Entry 7O1I (X-ray diffraction, 2.30 A resolution); this record covers chains D and A.

== Chain D ==
Protein: Putative acyltransferase Rv0859
Organism: Mycobacterium tuberculosis H37Rv
Notes: EC 2.3.1.-
UniProt: O53871 (Y0859_MYCTU); numbering as in UniProt; present here: 1-5, 8-403
Chain sequence (403 residues; numbered 1 to 403 plus 1 insertion-coded residue; 1 number in that range is skipped by the numbering (no residue carries it; nothing is unmodelled there); the number before each row is that of its first residue):
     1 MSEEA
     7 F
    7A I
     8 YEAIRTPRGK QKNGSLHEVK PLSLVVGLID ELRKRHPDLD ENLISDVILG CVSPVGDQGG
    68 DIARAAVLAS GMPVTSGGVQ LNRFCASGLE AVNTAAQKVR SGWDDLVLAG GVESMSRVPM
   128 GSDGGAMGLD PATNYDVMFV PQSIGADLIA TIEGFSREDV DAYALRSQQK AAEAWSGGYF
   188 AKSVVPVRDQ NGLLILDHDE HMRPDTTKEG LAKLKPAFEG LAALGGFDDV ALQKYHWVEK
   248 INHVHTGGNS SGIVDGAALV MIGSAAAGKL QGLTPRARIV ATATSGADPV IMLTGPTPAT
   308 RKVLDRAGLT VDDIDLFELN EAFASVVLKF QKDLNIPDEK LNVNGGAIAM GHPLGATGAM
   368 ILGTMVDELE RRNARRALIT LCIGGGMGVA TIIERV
Not modelled in the structure: 1-2
Modified / non-standard residues: Cys92 (S-hydroxycysteine; CSO)
Residues lining bound ligands: coenzyme A (COA): Gln18, Cys92, Met127, Gln149, Gln175, Arg210, Thr213, Gly217, Leu218, Leu221, Ala224, Phe225, Thr253, Gly254, Gly255, Ser257, Ser258, Ile260, Ala329, Phe330, His359, Leu361
From the paper describing this entry:
  - catalytic residues: His359 (citing earlier work)

== Chain A ==
Protein: 3-hydroxyacyl-CoA dehydrogenase
Organism: Mycobacterium tuberculosis H37Rv
Notes: EC 1.1.1.35
UniProt: O53872 (O53872_MYCTU); residue numbers follow UniProt; this construct covers 1-720
Chain sequence (736 residues; each row starts with the number of its first residue; note: 5 numbers in that range are skipped by the numbering (no residue carries them; nothing is unmodelled there); a row labelled like -5A--5I holds insertion residues (, then the next letters in order); numbers below 1 keep their minus sign (Met-11 is residue -11)):
   -11 MGSSHHH
-5A--5I HHHSQDPNS
     1 MPDNTIQWDK DADGIVTLTM DDPSGSTNVM NEAYIESMGK AVDRLVAEKD SITGVVVASA
    61 KKTFFAGGDV KTMIQARPED AGDVFNTVET IKRQLRTLET LGKPVVAAIN GAALGGGLEI
   121 ALACHHRIAA DVKGSQLGLP AVTLGLLPGG GGVTRTVRMF GIQNAFVSVL AQGTRFKPAK
   181 AKEIGLVDEL VATVEELVPA AKAWIKEELK ANPDGAGVQP WDKKGYKMPG GTPSSPGLAA
   241 ILPSFPSNLR KQLKGAPMPA PRAILAAAVE GAQVDFDTAS RIESRYFASL VTGQVAKNMM
   301 QAFFFDLQAI NAGGSRPEGI GKTPIKRIGV LGAGMMGAGI AYVSAKAGYE VVLKDVSLEA
   361 AAKGKGYSEK LEAKALERGR TTQERSDALL ARITPTADAA DFKGVDFVIE AVFENQELKH
   421 KVFGEIEDIV EPNAILGSNT STLPITGLAT GVKRQEDFIG IHFFSPVDKM PLVEIIKGEK
   481 TSDEALARVF DYTLAIGKTP IVVNDSRGFF TSRVIGTFVN EALAMLGEGV EPASIEQAGS
   541 QAGYPAPPLQ LSDELNLELM HKIAVATRKG VEDAGGTYQP HPAEAVVEKM IELGRSGRLK
   601 GAGFYEYADG KRSGLWPGLR ETFKSGSSQP PLQDMIDRML FAEALETQKC LDEGVLTSTA
   661 DANIGSIMGI GFPPWTGGSA QFIVGYSGPA GTGKAAFVAR ARELAAAYGD RFLPPESLLS
Not modelled in the structure: -11, -5A to -5I
Construct notes: initiating methionine (-11); expression tag (-10 to -5, -5A to -5I); engineered mutation Ala141 (Glu in O53872)
From the paper describing this entry:
  - catalytic residues: Glu119, His462 (citing earlier work)

== Interface between chain D and chain A ==
Residue-residue contacts (45; chain D residue first):
  Gly135(D) - Pro243(A)
  Leu136(D) - Ala239(A)
  Leu136(D) - Leu242(A)
  Leu136(D) - Pro243(A)
  Asp137(D) - Glu270(A)
  Pro138(D) - Pro246(A)  hydrophobic
  Pro138(D) - Leu265(A)  hydrophobic
  Pro138(D) - Val269(A)  hydrophobic
  Ala139(D) - Arg262(A)
  Asn141(D) - Pro243(A)  hydrogen bond (side chain-backbone)
  Asn141(D) - Pro246(A)
  Tyr142(D) - Pro246(A)
  Tyr142(D) - Leu249(A)  hydrophobic
  Tyr142(D) - Arg250(A)  hydrogen bond (backbone-side chain)
  Tyr142(D) - Leu253(A)
  Tyr142(D) - Arg262(A)
  Asp143(D) - Arg262(A)  salt bridge
  Met145(D) - Arg250(A)
  Leu231(D) - Asn248(A)  hydrogen bond (backbone-side chain)
  Gly232(D) - Ser244(A)
  Gly232(D) - Ser247(A)  hydrogen bond (backbone-side chain)
  Gly232(D) - Asn248(A)
  Gly233(D) - Ser247(A)
  Gly233(D) - Asn248(A)
  Phe234(D) - Pro243(A)
  Phe234(D) - Ser244(A)
  Phe234(D) - Ser247(A)
  Asp236(D) - Lys251(A)  salt bridge
  Val237(D) - Ser247(A)
  Val237(D) - Arg250(A)
  Leu239(D) - Gln537(A)  hydrogen bond (backbone-side chain)
  Gln240(D) - Arg250(A)  hydrogen bond
  Gln240(D) - Lys254(A)
  Gln240(D) - Gly255(A)
  Gln240(D) - Gln537(A)
  Gln240(D) - Gln541(A)  hydrogen bond (backbone-side chain)
  His243(D) - Ala533(A)
  His243(D) - Ser534(A)  hydrogen bond
  His243(D) - Gln537(A)
  His243(D) - Leu632(A)
  Trp244(D) - Glu531(A)
  Trp244(D) - Ala533(A)
  Trp244(D) - Ser534(A)
  Glu246(D) - Gly614(A)
  Glu246(D) - Leu615(A)  hydrogen bond (side chain-backbone)
Also at the interface, not in a pair above, chain D (22 interface residues in all): Phe146, Val245
Also at the interface, not in a pair above, chain A (29 interface residues in all): Pro233, Ala256, Ala266, Tyr286

== Summary ==
The interface between chain D and chain A involves 22 residues on one side and 29 on the other; the contacts
include 9 hydrogen bonds and 2 salt bridges. Among the polar pairs are Asp143(D)-Arg262(A),
Asp236(D)-Lys251(A) and Asn141(D)-Pro243(A). Ligands of chain D: coenzyme A. The paper reports catalytic
residues His359(D) and Glu119(A) among others.
Here chain D is Putative acyltransferase Rv0859 and chain A is 3-hydroxyacyl-CoA dehydrogenase, both from
Mycobacterium tuberculosis H37Rv. Entry 7O1I (Structure of Mycobacterium tuberculosis beta-oxidation
trifunctional enzyme alpha-E141A mutant) was determined by X-ray diffraction (same publication as 7O1G, 7O1J,
7O1K, 7O1L, 7O1M, 7O4Q and 4 further entries).
